Entry 5DXP (X-ray diffraction, 2.20 A resolution); this record covers chains B and D of the 4 polymer chains in the assembly.

# Chain B
Molecule: Estrogen receptor
Organism: Homo sapiens
Notes: fragment: ligand-binding domain
UniProt: P03372 (ESR1_HUMAN); residues 298-554 here = UniProt positions 298-554
Amino-acid sequence (257 residues; numbered 298 to 554; the number before each row is that of its first residue):
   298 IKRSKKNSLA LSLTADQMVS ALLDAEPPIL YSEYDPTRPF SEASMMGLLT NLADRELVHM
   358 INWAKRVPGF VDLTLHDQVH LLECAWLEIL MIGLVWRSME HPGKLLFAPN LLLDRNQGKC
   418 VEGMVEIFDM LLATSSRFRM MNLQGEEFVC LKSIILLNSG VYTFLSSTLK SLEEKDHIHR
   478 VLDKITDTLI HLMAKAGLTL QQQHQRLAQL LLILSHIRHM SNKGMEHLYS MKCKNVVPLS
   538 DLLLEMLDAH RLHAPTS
Not modelled in the structure: 298-305, 419-420, 460-470, 549-554
Sequence notes: engineered mutation Ser537 (Tyr in P03372)
Residues lining bound ligands: 5HX (4-[(E)-(1s,5s)-bicyclo[3.3.1]non-9-ylidene(phenyl)methyl]phenol): Met343, Leu346, Thr347, Ala350, Glu353, Trp383, Leu384, Leu387, Met388, Arg394, Phe404, Ile424, Leu428, Gly521, His524, Leu525, Leu540

# Chain D
Molecule: Nuclear receptor coactivator 2
Notes: fragment: Nuclear receptor-interacting peptide
UniProt: Q15596 (NCOA2_HUMAN); numbering as in UniProt (aligned over 686-699)
Amino-acid sequence (14 residues; each row starts with the number of its first residue):
   686 KHKILHRLLQ DSSS
Not modelled in the structure: 686-687, 697-699

# Chain B / chain D interface
Pairs across the interface (20):
  Ile358(B) - Leu690(D)  hydrophobic
  Ile358(B) - Leu693(D)  hydrophobic
  Ile358(B) - Leu694(D)  hydrophobic
  Lys362(B) - Leu693(D)  hydrogen bond (side chain-backbone)
  Lys362(B) - Leu694(D)
  Lys362(B) - Gln695(D)  hydrogen bond (side chain-backbone)
  Leu372(B) - His691(D)
  Gln375(B) - Leu694(D)
  Val376(B) - Leu690(D)
  Val376(B) - His691(D)
  Val376(B) - Leu694(D)  hydrophobic
  Leu379(B) - Leu690(D)  hydrophobic
  Leu379(B) - Leu694(D)  hydrophobic
  Glu380(B) - Leu690(D)
  Asp538(B) - Ile689(D)
  Leu539(B) - Ile689(D)  hydrophobic
  Leu539(B) - Leu693(D)  hydrophobic
  Glu542(B) - Lys688(D)
  Glu542(B) - Ile689(D)  hydrogen bond (side chain-backbone)
  Glu542(B) - Leu690(D)  hydrogen bond (side chain-backbone)
Other interface residues (no listed pair), chain B (12 interface residues in all): Phe367, Met543
Other interface residues (no listed pair), chain D (8 interface residues in all): Asp696

# In short
The interface between chain B and chain D involves 12 residues on one side and 8 on the other; the contacts
include 4 hydrogen bonds. Polar contacts include Lys362(B)-Leu693(D), Lys362(B)-Gln695(D) and
Glu542(B)-Ile689(D). Chain B binds compound 5HX.
Here chain B is Estrogen receptor (Homo sapiens) and chain D is Nuclear receptor coactivator 2. Entry 5DXP
(Crystal Structure of the ER-alpha Ligand-binding Domain in Complex with the Cyclofenil Derivative
4-[(E)-(1s,5s)-bicyclo[3.3.1]non-9-ylidene(phenyl)methyl]phenol) was determined by X-ray diffraction,
deposited together with 4ZN7, 4ZNH, 4ZNS, 4ZNT, 4ZNU, 4ZNV and 50 further entries.
